PDB entry 7WNN | X-ray diffraction, 1.53 A resolution | chains B and A

Chain B (and A):
Molecule: 3-hydroxyisobutyrate dehydrogenase-like beta-hydroxyacid dehydrogenase
Organism: Actinoalloteichus hymeniacidonis
Notes: chain A of this document is another copy of the same molecule, construct and numbering; everything in this record applies to it too
UniProt: A0A1D8BXU6 (A0A1D8BXU6_9PSEU); residues 1-316 here = UniProt positions 1-316
Sequence (336 residues; row label = number of the first residue in the row; numbers below 1 keep their minus sign (Met-19 is residue -19)):
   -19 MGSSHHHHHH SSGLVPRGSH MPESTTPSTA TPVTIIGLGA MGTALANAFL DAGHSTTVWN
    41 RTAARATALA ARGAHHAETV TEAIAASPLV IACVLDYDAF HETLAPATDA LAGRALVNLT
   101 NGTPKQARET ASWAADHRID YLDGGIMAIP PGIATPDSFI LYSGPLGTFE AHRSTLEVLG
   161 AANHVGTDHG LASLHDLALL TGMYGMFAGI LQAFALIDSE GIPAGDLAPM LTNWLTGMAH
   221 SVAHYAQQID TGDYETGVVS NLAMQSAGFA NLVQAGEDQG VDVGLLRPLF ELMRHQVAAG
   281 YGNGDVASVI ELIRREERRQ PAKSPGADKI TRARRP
Not modelled in the structure: -19 to 9, 300-316
Differences from the reference sequence: initiating methionine (-19); expression tag (-18 to 0)
Residues lining bound ligands:
  - NADP (NAP; NADP nicotinamide-adenine-dinucleotide phosphate), molecule 1: Gly17, Leu18, Gly19, Ala20, Met21, Gly22, Trp39, Asn40, Arg41, Thr42, Arg45, Cys73, Val74, Leu75, Ala79, Glu82, Thr83, Leu99, Thr100, Asn101, Ile126, Ala128, Ile129, Pro130
  - NADP (NAP), molecule 2: Val239, Ser240, Asn241, Met244

How chain B and chain A interact:
Contacting residue pairs (177):
  Ala20(B) with Val239(A)
  Leu75(B) with Met244(A), hydrophobic
  Asn101(B) with Gly248(A); Asn251(A), hydrogen bond
  Gly102(B) with Asn251(A)
  Thr103(B) with Asn251(A)
  Pro104(B) with Ala255(A)
  Lys105(B) with Asp258(A), salt bridge
  Gln106(B) with Asn251(A)
  Arg108(B) with Glu200(A), salt bridge
  Met127(B) with Trp214(A)
  Ala128(B) with Trp214(A)
  Ile129(B) with Ser240(A)
  Pro130(B) with Val239(A)
  Pro131(B) with Val239(A)
  Phe139(B) with Met210(A), hydrophobic
  Leu141(B) with Met210(A), hydrophobic
  Leu174(B) with Leu196(A), hydrophobic; Ile197(A), hydrophobic; Glu200(A)
  His175(B) with Ile197(A); Ile202(A); Leu207(A); Met210(A)
  Leu177(B) with Leu196(A), hydrophobic; Asn251(A); Ala255(A), hydrophobic
  Ala178(B) with Ala193(A); Leu196(A); Leu207(A), hydrophobic
  Leu179(B) with Met210(A), hydrophobic; Leu211(A), hydrophobic; Trp214(A), hydrogen bond (backbone-side chain)
  Leu180(B) with Leu252(A), hydrophobic
  Thr181(B) with Gly189(A); Gln192(A); Ala193(A); Leu252(A); Leu266(A)
  Gly182(B) with Gly189(A); Ala193(A); Leu215(A)
  Met183(B) with Trp214(A); Leu215(A); Met218(A), hydrophobic
  Tyr184(B) with Gln245(A), hydrogen bond; Phe249(A), hydrophobic; Leu252(A), hydrophobic; Leu269(A)
  Gly185(B) with Gly185(A); Met186(A); Gly189(A); Leu266(A)
  Met186(B) with Gly185(A); Met186(A), hydrophobic; Leu215(A); Met218(A); Ala219(A)
  Phe187(B) with Ser221(A); Tyr225(A)
  Ala188(B) with Leu269(A), hydrophobic
  Gly189(B) with Thr181(A); Gly182(A); Gly185(A)
  Ile190(B) with Val222(A), hydrophobic; Tyr225(A), hydrophobic
  Leu191(B) with Ile290(A); Ile293(A)
  Gln192(B) with Thr181(A); Ile293(A)
  Ala193(B) with Ala178(A); Thr181(A); Gly182(A)
  Phe194(B) with Val222(A), hydrophobic; Ala226(A), hydrophobic; Ile229(A), hydrophobic; Ile290(A), hydrophobic
  Ala195(B) with Ile290(A); Ile293(A), hydrophobic
  Leu196(B) with Leu174(A); Leu177(A); Ala178(A)
  Ile197(B) with Leu174(A), hydrophobic; His175(A)
  Asp198(B) with Arg294(A), salt bridge; Arg298(A), salt bridge
  Ser199(B) with Arg295(A), hydrogen bond (backbone-side chain)
  Glu200(B) with Arg108(A), salt bridge; Leu174(A)
  Gly201(B) with Arg298(A)
  Ile202(B) with Leu174(A), hydrophobic
  Pro203(B) with Asp230(A)
  Ala204(B) with Ala226(A), hydrophobic; Asp230(A), hydrogen bond (backbone-side chain)
  Gly205(B) with Ala226(A); Asp230(A), hydrogen bond (backbone-side chain)
  Leu207(B) with Ala178(A), hydrophobic
  Ala208(B) with Val222(A)
  Met210(B) with Phe139(A), hydrophobic; Leu141(A), hydrophobic; His175(A); Leu179(A), hydrophobic
  Leu211(B) with Leu179(A), hydrophobic
  Thr212(B) with Ala219(A); Val222(A)
  Trp214(B) with Met127(A); Ala128(A); Leu179(A), hydrogen bond (side chain-backbone); Met183(A)
  Leu215(B) with Gly182(A); Met183(A); Met186(A)
  Met218(B) with Met186(A); Phe187(A)
  Ala219(B) with Met186(A)
  Ser221(B) with Phe187(A)
  Val222(B) with Ile190(A), hydrophobic; Phe194(A), hydrophobic; Ala208(A); Leu211(A), hydrophobic; Thr212(A)
  Tyr225(B) with Phe187(A); Ile190(A), hydrophobic
  Ala226(B) with Phe194(A), hydrophobic; Ala204(A), hydrophobic; Gly205(A); Ala208(A), hydrophobic
  Ile229(B) with Phe194(A), hydrophobic
  Asp230(B) with Pro203(A); Ala204(A), hydrogen bond (side chain-backbone); Gly205(A), hydrogen bond (side chain-backbone)
  Val239(B) with Ala20(A); Pro130(A); Pro131(A)
  Ser240(B) with Ile129(A)
  Met244(B) with Leu75(A), hydrophobic
  Gln245(B) with Tyr184(A), hydrogen bond
  Gly248(B) with Asn101(A)
  Phe249(B) with Tyr184(A), hydrophobic
  Asn251(B) with Asn101(A), hydrogen bond; Gly102(A); Thr103(A); Leu177(A)
  Leu252(B) with Thr181(A); Tyr184(A), hydrophobic
  Ala255(B) with Pro104(A); Leu177(A), hydrophobic
  Gln259(B) with Arg295(A), hydrogen bond (backbone-side chain)
  Gly260(B) with Arg295(A)
  Val261(B) with Ile293(A)
  Asp262(B) with Ile293(A), hydrogen bond (backbone-backbone)
  Gly264(B) with Pro268(A)
  Leu265(B) with Pro268(A); Leu269(A); Leu272(A), hydrophobic
  Leu266(B) with Thr181(A); Gly185(A)
  Pro268(B) with Leu265(A); Pro268(A), hydrophobic
  Leu269(B) with Tyr184(A); Leu265(A)
  Leu272(B) with Leu265(A), hydrophobic
  Ala287(B) with Leu191(A)
  Val289(B) with Leu191(A), hydrophobic
  Ile290(B) with Leu191(A); Ala195(A)
  Ile293(B) with Leu191(A); Gln192(A); Ala195(A), hydrophobic; Val261(A); Asp262(A), hydrogen bond (backbone-backbone)
  Arg294(B) with Asp198(A), salt bridge
  Arg295(B) with Ser199(A), hydrogen bond (side chain-backbone); Gln259(A); Gly260(A)
  Arg298(B) with Asp198(A), salt bridge; Gly201(A)
Also at the interface, not in a pair above, chain B (98 interface residues in all): Asp168, Leu171, Thr216, Ala223, Ala243, Ala247, Asp258, Met273, Leu292, Glu296
Also at the interface, not in a pair above, chain A (99 interface residues in all): Lys105, Gln106, Asn163, Leu171, Leu180, Ala188, Thr216, Ala223, Ala247, Gln254, Gly264, Met273, Val286, Ala287, Val289, Leu292, Glu296

Summary:
Chain B and chain A form an interface of 98 and 99 residues respectively, with 15 hydrogen bonds and 7 salt
bridges. Polar pairs include Lys105(B)-Asp258(A), Arg108(B)-Glu200(A) and Asp198(B)-Arg294(A). Ligands of
chain B: NADP.
Both chains are 3-hydroxyisobutyrate dehydrogenase-like beta-hydroxyacid dehydrogenase (Actinoalloteichus
hymeniacidonis). Entry 7WNN (Crystal structure of Imine Reductase from Actinoalloteichus hymeniacidonis in
complex with NADPH) was determined by X-ray diffraction (same publication as 7WNW).
